PDB entry 5FJZ | X-ray diffraction, 1.90 A resolution | chains B and D of the 8 polymer chains in the assembly

[Chain B (and D)]
Name: Coatomer subunit delta
Organism: Saccharomyces cerevisiae
Notes: fragment: mu-homology domain, residues 282-546; chain D of this document is another copy of the same molecule, construct and numbering; everything in this record applies to it too
UniProtKB: P43621 (COPD_YEAST); numbering as in UniProt (aligned over 282-546)
Sequence (270 residues; each row starts with the number of its first residue):
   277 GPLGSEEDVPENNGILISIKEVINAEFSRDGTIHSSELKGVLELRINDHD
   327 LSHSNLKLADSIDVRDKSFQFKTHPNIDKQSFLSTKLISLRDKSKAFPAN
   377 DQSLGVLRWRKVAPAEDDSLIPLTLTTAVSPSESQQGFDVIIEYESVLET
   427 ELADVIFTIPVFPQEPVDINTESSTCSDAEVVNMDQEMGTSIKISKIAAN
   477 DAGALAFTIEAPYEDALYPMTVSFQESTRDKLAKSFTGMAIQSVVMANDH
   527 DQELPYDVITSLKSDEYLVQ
Not modelled in the structure: 277-284, 451-452 (chain D: 277-284)
Differences from the reference sequence: expression tag (277-281); engineered mutation Ala404 (Trp in P43621)

[How chain B and chain D interact]
Pairs across the interface (44; chain B residue first):
  Val285(B) - Asn459(D)
  Arg321(B) - Asn459(D)
  His325(B) - Gln440(D)
  His325(B) - Pro442(D)
  Lys371(B) - Gln440(D)
  Ala372(B) - Gln440(D)  hydrogen bond (backbone-side chain)
  Pro374(B) - Phe438(D)  hydrophobic
  Pro374(B) - Pro439(D)
  Asn376(B) - Pro439(D)
  Asn376(B) - Glu441(D)
  Asn376(B) - Pro442(D)
  Asn376(B) - Val443(D)  hydrogen bond (side chain-backbone)
  Asn376(B) - Val457(D)
  Asn376(B) - Thr466(D)
  Asp377(B) - Asn459(D)  hydrogen bond (backbone-side chain)
  Gln378(B) - Phe438(D)
  Gln378(B) - Asn459(D)
  Gln378(B) - Gly465(D)
  Gln378(B) - Thr466(D)  hydrogen bond
  Ser379(B) - Asn459(D)  hydrogen bond
  Ser379(B) - Asp461(D)  hydrogen bond
  Phe438(B) - Pro374(D)  hydrophobic
  Phe438(B) - Gln378(D)
  Pro439(B) - Pro374(D)
  Pro439(B) - Asn376(D)
  Pro439(B) - Gln378(D)
  Gln440(B) - His325(D)
  Gln440(B) - Lys371(D)
  Gln440(B) - Ala372(D)  hydrogen bond (side chain-backbone)
  Glu441(B) - His325(D)  salt bridge
  Glu441(B) - Asn376(D)  hydrogen bond (backbone-side chain)
  Pro442(B) - His325(D)
  Pro442(B) - Asn376(D)
  Val443(B) - Asn376(D)  hydrogen bond (backbone-side chain)
  Val457(B) - Asn376(D)
  Asn459(B) - Val285(D)
  Asn459(B) - Arg321(D)
  Asn459(B) - Asp377(D)  hydrogen bond (side chain-backbone)
  Asn459(B) - Gln378(D)
  Asn459(B) - Ser379(D)  hydrogen bond
  Asp461(B) - Ser379(D)  hydrogen bond
  Gly465(B) - Gln378(D)
  Thr466(B) - Asn376(D)
  Thr466(B) - Gln378(D)  hydrogen bond
Other interface residues (no listed pair), chain B (25 interface residues in all): Ala375, Leu380, Val437, Val458
Other interface residues (no listed pair), chain D (25 interface residues in all): Ala375, Leu380, Val437, Val458

[In short]
The chain B/chain D interface involves 25 residues from each chain; the contacts include 13 hydrogen bonds and
1 salt bridge. Among the polar pairs are Glu441(B)-His325(D), Ala372(B)-Gln440(D) and Asn376(B)-Val443(D).
Both chains are Coatomer subunit delta (Saccharomyces cerevisiae). Entry 5FJZ (Yeast delta-COP-I mu-homology
domain complexed with Dsl1 WxWxV peptide) was determined by X-ray diffraction, deposited together with 5FJW,
5FJX and 5FK0.
